1TM7 - chains E and I; structure by X-ray diffraction, 1.59 A resolution.

Chain E:
Molecule: Subtilisin BPN'
Source organism: Bacillus amyloliquefaciens
Notes: EC 3.4.21.62; engineered mutation(s): C-terminal 6-His tag
Reference sequence: P00782 (SUBT_BACAM); residues 1-275 here correspond to UniProt positions 108-382 (UniProt number = residue number + 107)
Amino-acid sequence (281 residues; each row starts with the number of its first residue):
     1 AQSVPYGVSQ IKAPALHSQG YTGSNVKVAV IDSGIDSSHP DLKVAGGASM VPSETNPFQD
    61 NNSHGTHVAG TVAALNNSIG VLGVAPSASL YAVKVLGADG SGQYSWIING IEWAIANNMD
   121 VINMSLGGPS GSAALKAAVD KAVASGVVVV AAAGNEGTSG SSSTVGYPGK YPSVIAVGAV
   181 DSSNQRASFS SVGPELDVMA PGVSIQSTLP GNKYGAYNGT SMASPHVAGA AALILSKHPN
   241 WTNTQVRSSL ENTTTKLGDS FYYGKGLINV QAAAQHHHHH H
Construct notes: expression tag (276-281)
Ion coordination: Ca2+: Q2, D41, L75, N77, I79, V81; Na+: G169, Y171, V174

Chain I:
Molecule: chymotrypsin inhibitor 2
Source organism: Hordeum vulgare subsp. vulgare
Reference sequence: Q40059 (Q40059_HORVU); residues 21-83 here correspond to UniProt positions 22-84 (UniProt number = residue number + 1)
Amino-acid sequence (64 residues; each row starts with the number of its first residue):
    20 MKTEWPELVG KSVEEAKKVI LQDKPAAQII VLPVGTIVTY EYRIDRVRLF VDRLDNIAQV
    80 PRVG
Construct notes: initiating methionine (20); engineered mutation Y59 (Met60 in Q40059)

Interface between chain E and chain I:
Residue-residue contacts - 48 pairs, chain E then chain I:
  S63(E) - R62(I)
  H64(E) - T58(I)
  H64(E) - Y59(I)
  H64(E) - E60(I)
  L96(E) - I56(I)
  L96(E) - T58(I)
  D99(E) - I49(I)
  D99(E) - L51(I)
  G100(E) - I56(I)
  G100(E) - V57(I)
  G100(E) - T58(I)  hydrogen bond (backbone-backbone)
  S101(E) - L51(I)
  S101(E) - I56(I)
  S101(E) - V57(I)
  G102(E) - T55(I)
  G102(E) - I56(I)  hydrogen bond (backbone-backbone)
  Q103(E) - T55(I)
  Y104(E) - G54(I)
  Y104(E) - T55(I)
  Y104(E) - I56(I)  hydrophobic
  I107(E) - I56(I)  hydrophobic
  S125(E) - T58(I)
  S125(E) - Y59(I)  hydrogen bond (backbone-backbone)
  L126(E) - I56(I)  hydrophobic
  L126(E) - V57(I)
  L126(E) - Y59(I)
  G127(E) - I56(I)
  G127(E) - V57(I)  hydrogen bond (backbone-backbone)
  G127(E) - Y59(I)
  G128(E) - I56(I)
  G128(E) - Y59(I)  hydrogen bond (backbone-side chain)
  P129(E) - Q78(I)
  A152(E) - Y59(I)
  G154(E) - Y59(I)
  N155(E) - Y59(I)  hydrogen bond (side chain-backbone)
  N155(E) - E60(I)  hydrogen bond (side chain-backbone)
  N155(E) - Y61(I)
  E156(E) - R81(I)  salt bridge
  G166(E) - Y59(I)
  F189(E) - Y61(I)  hydrophobic
  Y217(E) - R62(I)  hydrogen bond
  N218(E) - E60(I)
  N218(E) - Y61(I)  hydrogen bond (backbone-backbone)
  G219(E) - Y59(I)
  G219(E) - Y61(I)
  T220(E) - Y59(I)  hydrogen bond (backbone-backbone)
  S221(E) - Y59(I)  hydrogen bond (side chain-backbone)
  S221(E) - E60(I)  hydrogen bond (side chain-backbone)
Interface residues without a listed pair, chain E (31 interface residues in all): D32, L135, A153, Y167, M222
Interface residues without a listed pair, chain I (14 interface residues in all): R67

In short:
The interface between chain E and chain I involves 31 residues on one side and 14 on the other; the contacts
include 12 hydrogen bonds and 1 salt bridge. Among the polar pairs are E156(E)-R81(I), G128(E)-Y59(I) and
N155(E)-Y59(I).
Here chain E is Subtilisin BPN' (Bacillus amyloliquefaciens) and chain I is chymotrypsin inhibitor 2 (Hordeum
vulgare subsp. vulgare). Entry 1TM7 (crystal structure of the complex of subtilisin BPN' with chymotrypsin
inhibitor 2 M59Y mutant) was determined by X-ray diffraction together with 1TM3, 1TM4, 1TM5, 1TMG, 1TO1 and
1TO2 from the same study.
